Entry 1HFP (X-ray diffraction, 2.10 A resolution); this record covers chain A.

Chain A:
Protein: Dihydrofolate reductase
Source organism: Homo sapiens
Notes: EC 1.5.1.3
Reference sequence: P00374 (DYR_HUMAN); residues 1-186 here = UniProt positions 1-186
Chain sequence (186 residues; numbered 1 to 186; the number before each row is that of its first residue):
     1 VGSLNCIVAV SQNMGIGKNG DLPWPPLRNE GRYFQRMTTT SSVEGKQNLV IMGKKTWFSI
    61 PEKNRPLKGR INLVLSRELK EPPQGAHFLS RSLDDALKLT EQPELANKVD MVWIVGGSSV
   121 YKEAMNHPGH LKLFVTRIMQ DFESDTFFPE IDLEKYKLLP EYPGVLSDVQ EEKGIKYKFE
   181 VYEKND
Construct notes: engineered mutation G31 (Phe in P00374)
Ligand contacts:
  - MOT (N-[4-[(2,4-diaminofuro[2,3d]pyrimidin-5-yl)methyl]methylamino]-benzoyl]-L-glutamate): I7, V8, A9, L22, R28, E30, G31, R32, F34, Q35, S59, I60, P61, N64, L67, R70, V115, Y121, T136
  - NADPH (NDP; NADPH dihydro-nicotinamide-adenine-dinucleotide phosphate): V8, A9, I16, G17, K18, G20, D21, L22, W24, G53, K54, K55, T56, S59, L75, S76, R77, E78, L79, R91, S92, L93, V115, G116, G117, S118, S119, V120, Y121, E123, T146

In short:
Chain A binds NADPH and compound MOT.
Chain A is Dihydrofolate reductase (Homo sapiens); the structure, Comparison of ternary crystal complexes of
human dihydrofolate reductase with NADPH and a classical antitumor furopyrimdine, was determined by X-ray
diffraction together with 1HFQ and 1HFR from the same study.
